Entry 1FP2 (X-ray diffraction, 1.40 A resolution); this record covers chain A.

== Chain A ==
Protein: Isoflavone O-methyltransferase
From: Medicago sativa
UniProtKB: O24529 (7OMT8_MEDSA); numbering as in UniProt (aligned over 1-352)
Chain sequence (352 residues; numbered 1 to 352; the number before each row is that of its first residue):
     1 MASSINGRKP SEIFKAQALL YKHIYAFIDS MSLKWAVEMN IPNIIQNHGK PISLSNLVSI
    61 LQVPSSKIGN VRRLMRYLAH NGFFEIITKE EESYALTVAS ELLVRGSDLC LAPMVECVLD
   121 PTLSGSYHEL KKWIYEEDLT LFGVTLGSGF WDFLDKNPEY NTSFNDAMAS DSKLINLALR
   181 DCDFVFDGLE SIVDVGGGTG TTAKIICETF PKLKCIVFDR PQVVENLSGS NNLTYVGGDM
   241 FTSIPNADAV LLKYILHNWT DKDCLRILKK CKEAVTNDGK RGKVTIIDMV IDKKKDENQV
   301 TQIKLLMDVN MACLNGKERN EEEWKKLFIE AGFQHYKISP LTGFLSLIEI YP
Disordered / not traced: 1-7
UniProt features mapped onto this chain:
  - active site: His257 (Proton acceptor)
  - binding site (substrate): Val118 to Tyr127
  - binding site (S-adenosyl-L-methionine): Gly196, Asp219, Asp239, Met240, Lys253
Ligand contacts:
  - 4'-hydroxy-7-methoxyisoflavone (HMO): Tyr25, Phe27, Cys117, Val118, Leu123, Ser124, Tyr127, Phe142, Phe150, Phe164, Met168, Tyr254, His257, Asn258, Met307, Asn310, Met311, Cys313, Leu314
  - S-adenosylhomocysteine (SAH): Trp151, Phe164, Met168, Gly196, Gly197, Gly198, Phe218, Asp219, Arg220, Val223, Gly238, Asp239, Met240, Phe241, Lys253, Tyr254, Ile255, Trp259

== Summary ==
Chain A binds S-adenosylhomocysteine and 4'-hydroxy-7-methoxyisoflavone. UniProt lists active-site residue
His257, 10 substrate-binding residues and 5 S-adenosyl-L-methionine-binding residues.
Chain A is Isoflavone O-methyltransferase (Medicago sativa); the structure, Crystal structure analysis of
isoflavone O-methyltransferase, was determined by X-ray diffraction together with 1FP1, 1FPQ and 6CIG from the
same study.
